PDB entry 7COI | X-ray diffraction, 1.80 A resolution | chains A and B of the 4 polymer chains in the assembly

# Chain A (and B)
Name: Carbonic anhydrase
From: Neosartorya fumigata (strain ATCC MYA-4609 / Af293 / CBS 101355 / FGSC A1100)
Notes: EC 4.2.1.1; chain B of this document is another copy of the same molecule, construct and numbering; everything in this record applies to it too
UniProtKB: Q4WQ18 (Q4WQ18_ASPFU); residues 1-287 here = UniProt positions 1-287
Sequence (287 residues; row label = number of the first residue in the row):
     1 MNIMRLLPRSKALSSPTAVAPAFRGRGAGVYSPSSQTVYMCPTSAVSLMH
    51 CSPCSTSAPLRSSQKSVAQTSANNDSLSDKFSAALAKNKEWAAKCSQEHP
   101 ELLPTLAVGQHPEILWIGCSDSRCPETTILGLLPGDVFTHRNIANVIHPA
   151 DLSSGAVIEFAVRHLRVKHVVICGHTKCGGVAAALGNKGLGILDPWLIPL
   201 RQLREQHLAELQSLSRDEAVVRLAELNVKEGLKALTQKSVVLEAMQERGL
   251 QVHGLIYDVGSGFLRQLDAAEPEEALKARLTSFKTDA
Not modelled in the structure: 1-76, 286-287 (chain B: 1-78, 287)
Metal / ion sites: Zn2+: Cys119, His175, Cys178 (together with acetate ion)
Reported in the primary citation:
  - Zn2+ coordination: Cys119, His175, Cys178
  - binding site for acetate ion: Gln110, Asp121, Phe138, Ile143, Phe160, Gly179
  - contacts within the chain: Asp121-Arg123 (salt bridge)

# Interface between chain A and chain B
Contacting residue pairs (140; chain A residue first):
  Asp79(A) with His169(B), salt bridge
  Lys80(A) with Glu113(B), salt bridge
  Phe81(A) with His169(B); Val171(B), hydrophobic; His253(B); Gln266(B)
  Ala84(A) with Leu130(B)
  Leu85(A) with Gln266(B)
  Lys87(A) with Leu130(B); Gly131(B); Leu132(B)
  Asn88(A) with Ile129(B); Leu130(B); Gly262(B); Phe263(B); Leu264(B)
  Trp91(A) with Thr128(B); Ile129(B), hydrophobic; Tyr257(B); Gly262(B)
  Ala92(A) with Ser261(B); Gly262(B); Phe263(B), hydrophobic
  Leu103(A) with Val259(B); Gly260(B); Ser261(B); Gly262(B)
  Pro104(A) with Gly260(B)
  Leu106(A) with Arg123(B), hydrogen bond (backbone-side chain)
  Ala107(A) with Arg123(B); Lys177(B); Val259(B), hydrophobic; Gly260(B)
  Gly109(A) with Arg123(B)
  Gln110(A) with Asp121(B), hydrogen bond; Ser122(B), hydrogen bond; Arg123(B)
  Pro112(A) with Ser122(B)
  Glu113(A) with Lys80(B), salt bridge
  Ile114(A) with Lys80(B)
  Ser120(A) with Phe138(B); Thr139(B), hydrogen bond (side chain-backbone); Val157(B)
  Asp121(A) with Gln110(B), hydrogen bond; Phe138(B)
  Ser122(A) with Gln110(B), hydrogen bond; Pro112(B); Pro134(B); Gly135(B), hydrogen bond (backbone-backbone); Val137(B); Phe138(B)
  Arg123(A) with Leu106(B), hydrogen bond (side chain-backbone); Gly109(B); Gln110(B); Gly135(B)
  Pro125(A) with Glu126(B); Thr127(B)
  Glu126(A) with Pro125(B); Arg141(B), salt bridge
  Thr127(A) with Pro125(B); Thr128(B)
  Thr128(A) with Trp91(B); Thr127(B); Thr128(B)
  Ile129(A) with Asn88(B); Trp91(B)
  Leu130(A) with Ala84(B); Lys87(B); Asn88(B)
  Gly131(A) with Lys87(B)
  Leu132(A) with Lys87(B)
  Pro134(A) with Ser122(B); Pro125(B), hydrophobic
  Gly135(A) with Ser122(B), hydrogen bond (backbone-backbone); Arg123(B)
  Val137(A) with Ser122(B)
  Phe138(A) with Ser120(B); Asp121(B); Ser122(B); Ile143(B), hydrophobic
  Thr139(A) with Ser120(B), hydrogen bond (backbone-side chain); Arg141(B), hydrogen bond
  His140(A) with Arg141(B), hydrogen bond (side chain-backbone)
  Arg141(A) with Glu126(B), salt bridge; Thr139(B), hydrogen bond; His140(B), hydrogen bond (backbone-side chain); Arg141(B)
  Asn142(A) with Ser153(B)
  Ile143(A) with Phe138(B), hydrophobic; Ala156(B); Val157(B); Phe160(B), hydrophobic
  Leu152(A) with Ile192(B), hydrophobic; Pro195(B), hydrophobic; Trp196(B)
  Ser153(A) with Asn142(B); Ser153(B); Trp196(B)
  Gly155(A) with Ile192(B)
  Ala156(A) with Ile143(B); Leu193(B); Trp196(B), hydrophobic
  Val157(A) with Ser120(B); Ile143(B)
  Glu159(A) with Ile192(B); Leu193(B)
  Phe160(A) with Ile143(B), hydrophobic
  His164(A) with Leu190(B)
  His169(A) with Asp79(B), salt bridge; Phe81(B)
  Val171(A) with Phe81(B), hydrophobic
  Lys177(A) with Ala107(B)
  Leu190(A) with His164(B)
  Ile192(A) with Leu152(B), hydrophobic; Gly155(B); Glu159(B)
  Leu193(A) with Ala156(B), hydrophobic; Glu159(B); His164(B)
  Pro195(A) with Leu152(B), hydrophobic
  Trp196(A) with Leu152(B); Ser153(B); Ala156(B), hydrophobic
  His253(A) with Phe81(B)
  Tyr257(A) with Trp91(B)
  Val259(A) with Leu103(B)
  Gly260(A) with Leu103(B); Ala107(B)
  Ser261(A) with Ala92(B); Leu103(B)
  Gly262(A) with Asn88(B); Trp91(B); Ala92(B); Leu103(B)
  Phe263(A) with Asn88(B); Lys89(B); Ala92(B), hydrophobic
  Leu264(A) with Asn88(B)
  Gln266(A) with Phe81(B); Leu85(B)
Other interface residues (no listed pair), chain A (70 interface residues in all): Lys89, Asp136, Asp151, Gly179, Lys188, Leu255
Other interface residues (no listed pair), chain B (70 interface residues in all): Pro104, Ile114, Asp136, Asp151, Gly179, Gln251, Leu255

# Overview
Chain A and chain B each contribute 70 residues to their interface; the contacts include 14 hydrogen bonds and
6 salt bridges. Among the polar pairs are Asp79(A)-His169(B), Lys80(A)-Glu113(B) and Glu126(A)-Arg141(B). The
paper reports a binding site for acetate ion at Gln110(A), Asp121(A) and Phe138(A) among others; Zn2+
coordination by Cys119(A), His175(A) and Cys178(A).
Both chains are Carbonic anhydrase (Neosartorya fumigata (strain ATCC MYA-4609 / Af293 / CBS 101355 / FGSC
A1100)). Entry 7COI (Crystal structure of the b-carbonic anhydrase CafA of the fungal pathogen Aspergillus
fumigatus) was determined by X-ray diffraction (same publication as 7COJ).
